5N60 - chains A and I of the 18 polymer chains in the assembly; structure by electron microscopy, 7.70 A resolution (low resolution: residue-level contacts below are approximate; hydrogen-bond / salt-bridge calls are withheld).

== Chain A ==
Molecule: DNA-directed RNA polymerase I subunit RPA190
From: Saccharomyces cerevisiae (strain ATCC 204508 / S288c)
Notes: EC 2.7.7.6
UniProtKB: P10964 (RPA1_YEAST); residues 1-1664 here = UniProt positions 1-1664
Amino-acid sequence (1664 residues; row label = number of the first residue in the row):
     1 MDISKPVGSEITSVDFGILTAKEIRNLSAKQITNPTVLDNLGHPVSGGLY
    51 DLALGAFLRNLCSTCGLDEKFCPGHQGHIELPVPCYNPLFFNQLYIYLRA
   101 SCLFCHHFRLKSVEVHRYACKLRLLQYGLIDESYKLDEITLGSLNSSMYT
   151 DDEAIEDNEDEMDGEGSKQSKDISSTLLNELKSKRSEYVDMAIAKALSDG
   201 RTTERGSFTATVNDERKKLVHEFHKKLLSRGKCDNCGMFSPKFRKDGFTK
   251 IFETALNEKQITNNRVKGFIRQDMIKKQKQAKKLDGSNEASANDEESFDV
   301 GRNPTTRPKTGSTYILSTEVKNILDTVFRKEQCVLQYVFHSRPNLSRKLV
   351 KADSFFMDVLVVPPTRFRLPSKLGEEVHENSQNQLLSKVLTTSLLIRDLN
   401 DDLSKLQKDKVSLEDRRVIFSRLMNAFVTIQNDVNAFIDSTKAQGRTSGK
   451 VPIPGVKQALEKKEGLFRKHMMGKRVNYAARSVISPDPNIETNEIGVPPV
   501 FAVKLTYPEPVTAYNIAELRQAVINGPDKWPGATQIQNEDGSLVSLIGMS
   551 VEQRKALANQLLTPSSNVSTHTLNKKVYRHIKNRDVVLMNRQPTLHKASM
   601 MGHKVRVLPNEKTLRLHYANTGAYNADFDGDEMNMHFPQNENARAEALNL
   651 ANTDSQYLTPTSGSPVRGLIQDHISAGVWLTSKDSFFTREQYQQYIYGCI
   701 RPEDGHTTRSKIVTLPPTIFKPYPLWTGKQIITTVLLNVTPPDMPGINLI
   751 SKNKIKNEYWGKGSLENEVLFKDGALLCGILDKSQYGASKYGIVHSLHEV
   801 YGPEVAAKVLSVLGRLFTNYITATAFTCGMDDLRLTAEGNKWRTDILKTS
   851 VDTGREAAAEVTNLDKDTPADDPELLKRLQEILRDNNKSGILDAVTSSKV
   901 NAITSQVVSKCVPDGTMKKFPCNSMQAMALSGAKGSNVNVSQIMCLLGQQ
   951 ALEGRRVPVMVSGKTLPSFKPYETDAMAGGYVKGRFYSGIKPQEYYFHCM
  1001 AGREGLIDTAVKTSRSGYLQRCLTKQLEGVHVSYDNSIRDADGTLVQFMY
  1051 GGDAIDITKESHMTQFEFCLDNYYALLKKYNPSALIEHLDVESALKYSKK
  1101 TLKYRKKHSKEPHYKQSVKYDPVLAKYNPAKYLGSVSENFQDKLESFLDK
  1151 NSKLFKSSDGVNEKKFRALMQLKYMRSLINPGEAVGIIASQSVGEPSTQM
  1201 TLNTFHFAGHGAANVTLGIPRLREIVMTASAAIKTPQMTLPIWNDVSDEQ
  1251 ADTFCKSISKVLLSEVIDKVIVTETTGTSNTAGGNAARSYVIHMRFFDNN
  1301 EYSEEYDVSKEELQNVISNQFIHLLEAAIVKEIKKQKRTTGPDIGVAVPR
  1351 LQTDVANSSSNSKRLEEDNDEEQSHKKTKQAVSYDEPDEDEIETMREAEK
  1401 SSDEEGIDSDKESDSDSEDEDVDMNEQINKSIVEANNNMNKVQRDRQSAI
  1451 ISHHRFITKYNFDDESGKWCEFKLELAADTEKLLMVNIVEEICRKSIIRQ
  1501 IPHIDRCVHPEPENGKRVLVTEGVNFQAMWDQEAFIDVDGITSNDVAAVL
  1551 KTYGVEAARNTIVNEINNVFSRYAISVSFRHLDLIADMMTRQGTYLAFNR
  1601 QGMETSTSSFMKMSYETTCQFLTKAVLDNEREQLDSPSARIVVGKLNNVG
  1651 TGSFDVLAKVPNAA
Not modelled in the structure: 142-173, 274-311, 1007-1015, 1206-1212, 1277-1285, 1340-1439, 1663-1664
Metal / ion sites: Zn2+ site 1: C62, C72, H75; Zn2+ site 2: C102, C105, C233, C236

== Chain I ==
Molecule: DNA-directed RNA polymerase I subunit RPA12
From: Saccharomyces cerevisiae (strain ATCC 204508 / S288c)
UniProtKB: P32529 (RPA12_YEAST); numbering as in UniProt (aligned over 1-125)
Amino-acid sequence (125 residues; numbered 1 to 125; the number before each row is that of its first residue):
     1 MSVVGSLIFCLDCGDLLENPNAVLGSNVECSQCKAIYPKSQFSNLKVVTT
    51 TADDAFPSSLRAKKSVVKTSLKKNELKDGATIKEKCPQCGNEEMNYHTLQ
   101 LRSADEGATVFYTCTSCGYKFRTNN
Not modelled in the structure: 1, 68-80, 99-109, 125
Metal / ion sites: Zn2+ site 1: C10, C13, C30, C33; Zn2+ site 2: C86, C89, C114, C117

== Chain A / chain I interface ==
Pairs across the interface - 65 pairs, chain A then chain I:
  K756(A) with K85(I); E92(I)
  V861(A) with V67(I)
  T862(A) with V66(I); V67(I)
  N863(A) with V66(I); V67(I)
  E874(A) with V66(I)
  R878(A) with V66(I); V67(I)
  E881(A) with S65(I)
  I882(A) with V67(I)
  S905(A) with T81(I)
  V908(A) with K83(I)
  S909(A) with K83(I)
  V912(A) with K83(I)
  N937(A) with K83(I)
  V938(A) with I82(I)
  Q1199(A) with R122(I)
  T1204(A) with H97(I)
  S1264(A) with F56(I)
  E1265(A) with S58(I)
  I1267(A) with F56(I)
  D1268(A) with R61(I); K64(I)
  K1269(A) with T51(I)
  V1270(A) with T50(I); T51(I); F56(I)
  I1271(A) with V48(I); T49(I); T50(I)
  V1272(A) with V47(I); V48(I); T49(I)
  T1273(A) with V47(I); V48(I)
  E1274(A) with S6(I); K46(I); V47(I)
  T1275(A) with L45(I); K46(I)
  T1276(A) with N44(I); L45(I)
  R1288(A) with S6(I)
  F1297(A) with L60(I)
  K1482(A) with G5(I); S6(I); V47(I)
  V1486(A) with T49(I); T50(I); T51(I)
  E1490(A) with T51(I); A52(I); A55(I); F56(I)
  C1493(A) with F56(I)
  R1494(A) with A55(I)
  F1570(A) with R122(I)
  R1572(A) with R122(I)
  Y1573(A) with F111(I); R122(I)
  A1574(A) with F121(I); R122(I)
  I1575(A) with R122(I)
Other interface residues (no listed pair), chain A (45 interface residues in all): L879, K910, A1286, E1301, A1478
Other interface residues (no listed pair), chain I (35 interface residues in all): N19, N21, D53, E84, T98, K120

== In short ==
The interface between chain A and chain I involves 45 residues on one side and 35 on the other. C62(A), C72(A)
and H75(A) form the Zn2+ site 1. The Zn2+ site 2 is built by C102(A), C105(A), C233(A) and C236(A).
Chain A is DNA-directed RNA polymerase I subunit RPA190 and chain I is DNA-directed RNA polymerase I subunit
RPA12, both from Saccharomyces cerevisiae (strain ATCC 204508 / S288c); the structure, Cryo-EM structure of
RNA polymerase I in complex with Rrn3 and Core Factor (Orientation I), was determined by electron microscopy,
deposited together with 5O7X, 5N5Y, 5N5Z and 5N61.
